5S5A - chains A and F of the 6 polymer chains in the assembly; structure by X-ray diffraction, 2.35 A resolution.

[Chain A]
Name: Tubulin alpha-1B chain
Source organism: Bos taurus
Reference sequence: P81947 (TBA1B_BOVIN); residues 1-451 here = UniProt positions 1-451
Amino-acid sequence (451 residues; each row starts with the number of its first residue):
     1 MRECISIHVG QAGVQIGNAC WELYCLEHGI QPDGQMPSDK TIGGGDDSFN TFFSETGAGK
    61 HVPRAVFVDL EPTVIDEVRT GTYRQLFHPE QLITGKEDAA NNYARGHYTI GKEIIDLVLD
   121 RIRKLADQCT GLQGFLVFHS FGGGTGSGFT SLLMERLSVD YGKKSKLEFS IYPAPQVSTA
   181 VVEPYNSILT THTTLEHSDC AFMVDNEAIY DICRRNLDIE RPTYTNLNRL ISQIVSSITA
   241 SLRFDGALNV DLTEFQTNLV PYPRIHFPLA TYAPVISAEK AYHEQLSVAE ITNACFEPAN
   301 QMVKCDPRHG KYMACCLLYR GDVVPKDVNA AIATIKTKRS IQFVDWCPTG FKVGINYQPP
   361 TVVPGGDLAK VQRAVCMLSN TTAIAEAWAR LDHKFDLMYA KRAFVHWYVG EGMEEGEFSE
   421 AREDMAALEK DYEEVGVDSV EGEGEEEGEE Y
Not modelled in the structure: 439-451
Metal / ion sites: Ca2+: D39, T41, G44, E55
Residues lining bound ligands: GTP (guanosine-5'-triphosphate): G10, Q11, A12, Q15, I16, D69, D98, A99, A100, N101, S140, G142, G143, G144, T145, G146, I171, P173, V177, S178, E183, N206, Y224, L227, N228, I231

[Chain F]
Name: Tubulin-Tyrosine Ligase
Source organism: Gallus gallus
Reference sequence: E1BQ43 (E1BQ43_CHICK); residue numbers follow UniProt; this construct covers 1-378
Amino-acid sequence (384 residues; row label = number of the first residue in the row):
     1 MYTFVVRDEN SSVYAEVSRL LLATGQWKRL RKDNPRFNLM LGERNRLPFG RLGHEPGLVQ
    61 LVNYYRGADK LCRKASLVKL IKTSPELSES CTWFPESYVI YPTNLKTPVA PAQNGIRHLI
   121 NNTRTDEREV FLAAYNRRRE GREGNVWIAK SSAGAKGEGI LISSEASELL DFIDEQGQVH
   181 VIQKYLEKPL LLEPGHRKFD IRSWVLVDHL YNIYLYREGV LRTSSEPYNS ANFQDKTCHL
   241 TNHCIQKEYS KNYGRYEEGN EMFFEEFNQY LMDALNTTLE NSILLQIKHI IRSCLMCIEP
   301 AISTKHLHYQ SFQLFGFDFM VDEELKVWLI EVNGAPACAQ KLYAELCQGI VDVAISSVFP
   361 LADTGQKTSQ PTSIFIKLHH HHHH
Not modelled in the structure: 106-124, 156-158, 363-370, 383-384
Differences from the reference sequence: expression tag (379-384)
Metal / ion sites: Mg2+: E331, N333 (together with AMP-PCP)
Residues lining bound ligands: AMP-PCP (ACP; phosphomethylphosphonic acid adenylate ester): K74, I148, K150, G154, A155, Q183, K184, Y185, L186, K198, D200, R202, R222, H239, L240, T241, N242, D318, M320, I330, E331, N333

[Chain A / chain F interface]
Contacting residue pairs (22):
  Q176(A) with P56(F)
  E207(A) with H54(F), salt bridge
  E297(A) with H306(F)
  P298(A) with H306(F); L307(F), hydrophobic
  K304(A) with H54(F)
  D306(A) with R66(F); L307(F)
  R308(A) with P300(F), hydrogen bond (side chain-backbone); A301(F), hydrogen bond (side chain-backbone); I302(F); S303(F), hydrogen bond (side chain-backbone); L307(F)
  H309(A) with R66(F), hydrogen bond (side chain-backbone); G67(F); A301(F)
  S340(A) with A301(F)
  E386(A) with R66(F), salt bridge
  R390(A) with G50(F); H54(F), hydrogen bond
  H393(A) with R51(F)
  E433(A) with R46(F), salt bridge
Interface residues without a listed pair, chain A (15 interface residues in all): C305, K338
Interface residues without a listed pair, chain F (15 interface residues in all): G53, H308

[In short]
Chain A and chain F each contribute 15 residues to their interface, with 5 hydrogen bonds and 3 salt bridges.
Among the polar pairs are E207(A)-H54(F), E386(A)-R66(F) and E433(A)-R46(F). Ligands of chain A: GTP. Bound to
chain F: AMP-PCP.
Chain A is Tubulin alpha-1B chain (Bos taurus) and chain F is Tubulin-Tyrosine Ligase (Gallus gallus); the
structure, Tubulin-Z1449748885-complex, was determined by X-ray diffraction, deposited together with 5S4L,
5S4M, 5S4N, 5S4O, 5S4P, 5S4Q and 52 further entries.
